Entry 3CHX (X-ray diffraction, 3.90 A resolution); this record covers chains B and D of the 15 polymer chains in the assembly.

Chain B:
Name: PmoA
Source organism: Methylosinus trichosporium
UniProt: Q50541 (Q50541_METTR); residues 1-252 here = UniProt positions 1-252
Sequence (252 residues; numbered 1 to 252; the number before each row is that of its first residue):
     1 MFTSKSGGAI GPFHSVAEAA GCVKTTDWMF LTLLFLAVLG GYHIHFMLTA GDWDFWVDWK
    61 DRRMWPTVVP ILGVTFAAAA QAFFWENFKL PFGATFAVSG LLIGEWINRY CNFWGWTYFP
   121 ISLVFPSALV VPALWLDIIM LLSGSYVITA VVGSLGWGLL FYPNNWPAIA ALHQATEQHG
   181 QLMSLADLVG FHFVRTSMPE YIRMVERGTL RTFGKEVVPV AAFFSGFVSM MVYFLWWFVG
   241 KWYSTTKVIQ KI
Disordered / not traced: 1-11, 250-252

Chain D:
Name: 20-residue peptide
Source organism: Methylosinus trichosporium
Sequence (20 residues; row label = number of the first residue in the row; X marks 20 residues of unknown identity (built as UNK)):
   501 XXXXXXXXXX XXXXXXXXXX

How chain B and chain D interact:
Chain B side of the interface, 14 residues: Phe30, Leu34, Gly41, Phe76, Phe83, Asn87, Arg211, Thr212, Lys215, Glu216, Val218, Phe224, Ser225, Gly226

Summary:
No residue of chain B is in contact with chain D.
Here chain B is PmoA and chain D is a 20-residue peptide, both from Methylosinus trichosporium. Entry 3CHX
(Crystal structure of Methylosinus trichosporium OB3b particulate methane monooxygenase (pMMO)) was determined
by X-ray diffraction.
